PDB entry 8BOV | X-ray diffraction, 1.25 A resolution | chain AAA

# Chain AAA
Protein: Lysozyme
Organism: Gallus gallus
Notes: EC 3.2.1.17
UniProt: P00698 (LYSC_CHICK); residues 1-129 here correspond to UniProt positions 19-147 (UniProt number = residue number + 18)
Amino-acid sequence (129 residues; each row starts with the number of its first residue):
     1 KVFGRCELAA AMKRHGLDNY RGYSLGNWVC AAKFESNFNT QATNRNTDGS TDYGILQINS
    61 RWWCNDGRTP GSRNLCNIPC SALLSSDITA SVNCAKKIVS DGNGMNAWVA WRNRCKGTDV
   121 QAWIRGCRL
Cystine bridges: Cys-6/Cys-127, Cys-30/Cys-115, Cys-64/Cys-80, Cys-76/Cys-94
Residues lining bound ligands: R0I (1-[1,3-dimethyl-4-(1H-1,2,3-triazol-5-yl)imidazol-1-ium-2-yl]-1,2',11'-trimethyl-spiro[1$l6-platinacycloprop-2-ene-1,15'-1,12-diaza-15$l6-platinatetracyclo[10.2.1.05,14.08,13]pentadeca-2,4,6,8,10,13-hexaene]): Gly-117, Thr-118, Asp-119, Val-120, Gln-121
Swiss-Prot annotation at these positions:
  - active site: Glu-35, Asp-52
  - binding site (substrate): Asp-101

# Summary
Ligands of chain AAA: compound R0I. Curated annotation (UniProt) lists active-site residues Glu-35 and Asp-52
and substrate-binding residue Asp-101.
Chain AAA is Lysozyme (Gallus gallus); the structure, X-ray structure of the adduct formed upon reaction of
the five-coordinate Pt(II) complex, 1-Me,Me, with HEWL ..., was determined by X-ray diffraction together with
8BOY from the same study.
